7MPG - chains F and G of the 9 polymer chains in the assembly; structure by electron microscopy, 3.40 A resolution.

Chain F:
Protein: AM14 Fab Heavy Chain
From: Homo sapiens
Notes: antibody fragment or engineered binder
Sequence (244 residues; each row starts with the number of its first residue; a row labelled like 82A-82C holds insertion residues (82A, then the next letters in order)):
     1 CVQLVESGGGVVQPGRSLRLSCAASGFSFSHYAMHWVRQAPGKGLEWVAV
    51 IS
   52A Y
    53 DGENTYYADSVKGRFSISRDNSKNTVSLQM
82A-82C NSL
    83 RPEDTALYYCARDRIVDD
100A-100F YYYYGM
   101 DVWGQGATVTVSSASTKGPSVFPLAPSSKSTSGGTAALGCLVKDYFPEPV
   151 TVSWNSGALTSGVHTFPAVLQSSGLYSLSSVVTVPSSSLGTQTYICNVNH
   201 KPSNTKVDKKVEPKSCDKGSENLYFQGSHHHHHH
Disordered / not traced: 1, 128-133, 214-234
Disulfides: Cys22-Cys92, Cys140-Cys196

Chain G:
Protein: AM14 Fab Light Chain
From: Homo sapiens
Notes: antibody fragment or engineered binder
Sequence (235 residues; numbered -19 to 214 plus 1 insertion-coded residue; the number before each row is that of its first residue; numbers below 1 keep their minus sign (Met-19 is residue -19)):
   -19 METPAELLFLLLLWLPDTTGDIQMTQSPSSLSASVGDRVTITCQASQDIK
    31 KYLNWYHQKPGKVPELLMHDASNLETGVPSRFSGRGSGTDFTLTISSLQP
    81 EDIGTYYCQQYDNLP
   95A P
    96 LTFGGGTKVEIKRTVAAPSVFIFPPSDEQLKSGTASVVCLLNNFYPREAK
   146 VQWKVDNALQSGNSQESVTEQDSKDSTYSLSSTLTLSKADYEKHKVYACE
   196 VTHQGLSSPVTKSFNRGEC
Disordered / not traced: -19 to 0, 213-214
Disulfides: Cys23-Cys88, Cys134-Cys194

Chain F / chain G interface:
Pairs across the interface (56):
  His35(F) - Leu96(G)
  Val37(F) - Phe98(G)  hydrophobic
  Gln39(F) - Gln38(G)  hydrogen bond
  Lys43(F) - Tyr87(G)
  Gly44(F) - Tyr87(G)
  Leu45(F) - Gln38(G)
  Leu45(F) - Tyr87(G)
  Leu45(F) - Phe98(G)  hydrophobic
  Leu45(F) - Gly99(G)
  Glu46(F) - Phe98(G)
  Trp47(F) - Pro95A(G)  hydrophobic
  Trp47(F) - Leu96(G)
  Trp47(F) - Phe98(G)
  Tyr58(F) - Pro95(G)  hydrophobic
  Tyr59(F) - Pro95A(G)
  Asp61(F) - Asp1(G)
  Asp61(F) - Pro95A(G)
  Tyr91(F) - Lys42(G)  hydrogen bond (side chain-backbone)
  Tyr91(F) - Val43(G)  hydrophobic
  Tyr91(F) - Pro44(G)
  Arg96(F) - His49(G)  hydrogen bond
  Arg96(F) - Asp50(G)  salt bridge
  Tyr100B(F) - Asn93(G)
  Tyr100B(F) - Leu94(G)  hydrophobic
  Tyr100C(F) - Tyr91(G)
  Tyr100D(F) - Tyr91(G)  hydrophobic
  Gly100E(F) - Asn34(G)
  Gly100E(F) - Tyr36(G)
  Met100F(F) - Tyr36(G)  hydrogen bond (backbone-side chain)
  Met100F(F) - Leu46(G)
  Trp103(F) - Val43(G)  hydrophobic
  Trp103(F) - Pro44(G)  hydrogen bond (side chain-backbone)
  Gly104(F) - Val43(G)
  Phe122(F) - Ser121(G)
  Phe122(F) - Glu123(G)
  Ala125(F) - Phe118(G)
  Ala137(F) - Asn137(G)
  Gly162(F) - Asp167(G)
  His164(F) - Thr164(G)  hydrogen bond
  His164(F) - Glu165(G)
  His164(F) - Asp167(G)
  His164(F) - Thr172(G)  hydrogen bond (side chain-backbone)
  His164(F) - Tyr173(G)
  His164(F) - Ser174(G)  hydrogen bond
  Thr165(F) - Thr164(G)
  Thr165(F) - Glu165(G)
  Phe166(F) - Ser162(G)
  Phe166(F) - Thr164(G)
  Phe166(F) - Ser174(G)
  Phe166(F) - Leu175(G)
  Phe166(F) - Ser176(G)
  Pro167(F) - Ser162(G)  hydrogen bond (backbone-side chain)
  Pro167(F) - Val163(G)
  Pro167(F) - Thr164(G)
  Val169(F) - Gln160(G)
  Val169(F) - Ser162(G)
Interface residues without a listed pair, chain F (37 interface residues in all): Val50, Ala60, Asp101, Gln105, Val163, Leu170, Gln171, Thr183
Interface residues without a listed pair, chain G (39 interface residues in all): Glu55, Gln89, Gly100, Gln124, Glu161

Overview:
The interface between chain F and chain G involves 37 residues on one side and 39 on the other, with 9
hydrogen bonds and 1 salt bridge. Among the polar pairs are Arg96(F)-Asp50(G), Gln39(F)-Gln38(G) and
Tyr91(F)-Lys42(G).
Here chain F is AM14 Fab Heavy Chain and chain G is AM14 Fab Light Chain, both from Homo sapiens. Entry 7MPG
(Cryo-EM structure of Prefusion-stabilized RSV F (DS-Cav1) in complex with Fab AM14) was determined by
electron microscopy, deposited together with 7MMN.
